8ACY - chains C and F of the 6 polymer chains in the assembly; structure by X-ray diffraction, 3.50 A resolution.

Chain C:
Name: Na(+)-translocating NADH-quinone reductase subunit C
Organism: Vibrio cholerae
Notes: EC 7.2.1.1
Reference sequence: A0A085R7S2 (A0A085R7S2_VIBCL); numbering as in UniProt (aligned over 1-257)
Chain sequence (257 residues; each row starts with the number of its first residue):
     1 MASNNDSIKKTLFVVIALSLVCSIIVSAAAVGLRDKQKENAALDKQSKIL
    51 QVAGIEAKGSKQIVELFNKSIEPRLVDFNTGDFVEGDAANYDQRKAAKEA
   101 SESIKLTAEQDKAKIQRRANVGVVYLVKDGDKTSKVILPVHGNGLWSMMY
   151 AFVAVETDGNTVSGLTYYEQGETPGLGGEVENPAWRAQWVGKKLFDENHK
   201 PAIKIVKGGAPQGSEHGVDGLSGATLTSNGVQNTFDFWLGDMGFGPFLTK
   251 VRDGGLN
Unresolved in the structure: 1-6, 255-257
Covalently attached groups: flavin mononucleotide (FMN) linked to Thr-225
Residues lining bound ligands: FMN (flavin mononucleotide): Leu-145, Trp-146, Glu-172, Thr-173, Leu-176, Gly-177, Lys-207, Gly-223, Ala-224, Leu-226, Thr-227

Chain F:
Name: Na(+)-translocating NADH-quinone reductase subunit F
Organism: Vibrio cholerae
Notes: EC 7.2.1.1
Reference sequence: A0A085ST13 (A0A085ST13_VIBCL); residues 1-408 here = UniProt positions 1-408
Chain sequence (408 residues; each row starts with the number of its first residue):
     1 MSTIIFGVVMFTLIILALVLVILFAKSKLVPTGDITISINGDPEKAIVTQ
    51 PGGKLLTALAGAGVFVSSACGGGGSCGQCRVKIKSGGGDILPTELDHISK
   101 GEAREGERLACQVAVKADMDLELPEEIFGVKKWECTVISNDNKATFIKEL
   151 KLAIPDGESVPFRAGGYIQIEAPAHHVKYADFDVPEKYRGDWDKFNLFRY
   201 ESKVDEPIIRAYSMANYPEEFGIIMLNVRIATPPPNNPNVPPGQMSSYIW
   251 SLKAGDKCTISGPFGEFFAKDTDAEMVFIGGGAGMAPMRSHIFDQLKRLK
   301 SKRKMSYWYGARSKREMFYVEDFDGLAAENDNFVWHCALSDPQPEDNWTG
   351 YTGFIHNVLYENYLKDHEAPEDCEYYMCGPPMMNAAVINMLKNLGVEEEN
   401 ILLDDFGG
Unresolved in the structure: 408
Ion coordination: 2Fe-2S cluster Fe: Cys-70, Cys-76, Cys-79, Cys-111
Residues lining bound ligands:
  - FAD (flavin-adenine dinucleotide): Gln-78, Tyr-167, Arg-210, Ala-211, Tyr-212, Ser-213, Asn-227, Val-228, Arg-229, Ala-231, Thr-232, Pro-233, Pro-234, Val-240, Pro-241, Pro-242, Gly-243, Gln-244, Met-245, Ser-246, Ala-283, Asp-404, Phe-406
  - 2Fe-2S cluster (FES): Leu-56, Ser-68, Ala-69, Cys-70, Gly-71, Gly-74, Ser-75, Cys-76, Gly-77, Cys-79, Leu-109, Cys-111
Reported in the primary citation:
  - mutagenesis - C70A: abolished binding to 2Fe-2S cluster

Interface between chain C and chain F:
Residue-residue contacts (17; chain C residue first):
  Ile-8(C) / Lys-26(F)
  Thr-11(C) / Leu-23(F)
  Leu-12(C) / Leu-23(F)  hydrophobic
  Ile-16(C) / Leu-16(F)  hydrophobic
  Ser-19(C) / Phe-11(F)
  Ser-19(C) / Thr-12(F)
  Ser-19(C) / Ile-15(F)
  Leu-20(C) / Val-8(F)  hydrophobic
  Leu-20(C) / Thr-12(F)
  Ser-23(C) / Gly-7(F)
  Ser-23(C) / Val-8(F)
  Ser-23(C) / Phe-11(F)
  Ile-24(C) / Val-8(F)  hydrophobic
  Ser-27(C) / Ile-4(F)
  Ala-28(C) / Ile-4(F)
  Val-31(C) / Thr-3(F)
  Val-31(C) / Ile-4(F)  hydrophobic
Interface residues without a listed pair, chain C (12 interface residues in all): Val-15
Interface residues without a listed pair, chain F (11 interface residues in all): Val-19

In short:
12 residues of chain C and 11 residues of chain F are in contact. Chain F binds flavin-adenine dinucleotide
and 2Fe-2S cluster. Covalently linked flavin mononucleotide: at Thr-225(C). Cys-70(F), Cys-76(F), Cys-79(F)
and Cys-111(F) form the 2Fe-2S cluster Fe site. The paper reports that C70A of chain F abolishes binding to
2Fe-2S cluster.
Here chain C is Na(+)-translocating NADH-quinone reductase subunit C and chain F is Na(+)-translocating
NADH-quinone reductase subunit F, both from Vibrio cholerae. Entry 8ACY (X-ray structure of Na+-NQR from
Vibrio cholerae at 3.5 A resolution) was determined by X-ray diffraction (same publication as 8A1T, 8A1U,
8A1V, 8A1W, 8A1X, 8A1Y and 8ACW).
